Entry 9BDV (X-ray diffraction, 1.90 A resolution); this record covers chains B and C of the 4 polymer chains in the assembly.

[Chain B]
Name: Transcription factor p65
From: Mus musculus
Reference sequence: Q04207 (TF65_MOUSE); residue numbers follow UniProt; this construct covers 19-304
Chain sequence (287 residues; each row starts with the number of its first residue):
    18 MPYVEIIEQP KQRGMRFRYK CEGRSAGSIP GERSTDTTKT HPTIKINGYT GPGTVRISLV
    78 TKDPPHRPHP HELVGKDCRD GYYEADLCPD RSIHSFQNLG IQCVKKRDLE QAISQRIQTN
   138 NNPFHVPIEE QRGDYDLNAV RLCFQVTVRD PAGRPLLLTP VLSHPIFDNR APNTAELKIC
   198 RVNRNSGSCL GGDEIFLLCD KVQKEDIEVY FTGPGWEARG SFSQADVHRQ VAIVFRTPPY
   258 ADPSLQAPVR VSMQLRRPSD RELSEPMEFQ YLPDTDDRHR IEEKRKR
Disordered / not traced: 292-304
Construct notes: initiating methionine (18)
UniProt features mapped onto this chain:
  - motif: Lys-301 to Arg-304 (Nuclear localization signal)
  - modified residue: Cys-38 (Cysteine persulfide), Lys-122 (N6-acetyllysine), Lys-123 (N6-acetyllysine), Thr-176 (Phosphothreonine), Lys-218 (N6-acetyllysine), Lys-221 (N6-acetyllysine), Thr-254 (Phosphothreonine), Ser-276 (Phosphoserine), Ser-281 (Phosphoserine)
  - cross-link (Glycyl lysine isopeptide (Lys-Gly)): Lys-37 (interchain with G-Cter in SUMO3), Lys-122 (interchain with G-Cter in SUMO3), Lys-123 (interchain with G-Cter in SUMO3)
  - mutagenesis: Cys-38 (C38S: Abolishes sulfhydration and impairs interaction with RPS3), Ser-281 (S281A/E: Abolishes DNA-binding and transcriptional activity)

[Chain C]
Molecule: 19-nt DNA strand
Sequence (19 nucleotides; numbered 101 to 119; the number before each row is that of its first residue):
   101 ACTGGGAATT TCCAGTGAT
Disordered / not traced: 119

[Chain B / chain C interface]
Contacting residue pairs - 21 pairs, chain B then chain C:
  Tyr-36(B) / DT109(C)  sugar contact
  Tyr-36(B) / DT110(C)  hydrogen bond to the phosphate
  Tyr-36(B) / DT111(C)  base contact
  Cys-38(B) / DT111(C)  hydrogen bond to the phosphate
  Cys-38(B) / DC112(C)  phosphate contact
  Glu-39(B) / DT111(C)  base contact
  Glu-39(B) / DC112(C)  hydrogen bond to the base
  Lys-122(B) / DT110(C)  phosphate contact
  Lys-122(B) / DT111(C)  salt bridge to the phosphate
  Lys-123(B) / DT109(C)  salt bridge to the phosphate
  Lys-123(B) / DT110(C)  hydrogen bond to the phosphate
  Arg-187(B) / DT110(C)  base contact
  Arg-187(B) / DT111(C)  hydrogen bond to the base
  Pro-189(B) / DA108(C)  phosphate contact
  Gln-220(B) / DA108(C)  hydrogen bond to the phosphate
  Lys-221(B) / DG106(C)  hydrogen bond to the phosphate
  Lys-221(B) / DA107(C)  salt bridge to the phosphate
  Arg-246(B) / DG106(C)  salt bridge to the phosphate
  Arg-246(B) / DA107(C)  phosphate contact
  Gln-247(B) / DA107(C)  sugar contact
  Gln-247(B) / DA108(C)  hydrogen bond to the phosphate
Also at the interface, not in a pair above, chain B (14 interface residues in all): Arg-33, Arg-35, Glu-222

[Overview]
The interface between chain B and chain C involves 14 residues on one side and 7 on the other; the contacts
include 8 hydrogen bonds and 4 salt bridges. Among the polar pairs are Glu-39(B)/DC112(C), Arg-187(B)/DT111(C)
and Tyr-36(B)/DT110(C).
Here chain B is Transcription factor p65 (Mus musculus) and chain C is a 19-nt DNA strand. Entry 9BDV
(NF-kappaB RelA homo-dimer bound to TA-centric kappaB DNA) was determined by X-ray diffraction (same
publication as 9BDU, 9BDW and 9BDX).
